Entry 1XIU (X-ray diffraction, 2.50 A resolution); this record covers chains A and E of the 4 polymer chains in the assembly.

Chain A:
Molecule: RXR-like protein
Organism: Biomphalaria glabrata
Notes: fragment: Ligand-binding domain (LBD)
Amino-acid sequence (230 residues; numbered 207 to 436; the number before each row is that of its first residue):
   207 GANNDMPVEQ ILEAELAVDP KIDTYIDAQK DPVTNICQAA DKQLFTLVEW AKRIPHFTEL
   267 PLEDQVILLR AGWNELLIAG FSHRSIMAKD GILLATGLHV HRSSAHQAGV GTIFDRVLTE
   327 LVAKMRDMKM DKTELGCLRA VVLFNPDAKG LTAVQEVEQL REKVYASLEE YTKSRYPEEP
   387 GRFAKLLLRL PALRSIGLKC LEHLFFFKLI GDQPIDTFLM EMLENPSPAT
Not modelled in the structure: 207-209, 431-436

Chain E:
Molecule: Nuclear receptor coactivator 1
Notes: EC 2.3.1.48
UniProt: Q15788 (NCOA1_HUMAN); residue numbers follow UniProt; this construct covers 686-700
Amino-acid sequence (15 residues; row label = number of the first residue in the row):
   686 RHKILHRLLQ EGSPS
Not modelled in the structure: 686, 699-700
Curated features (UniProtKB/Swiss-Prot):
  - motif: L690 to L694 (LXXLL motif 4)
  - modified residue: S698 (Phosphoserine)
  - mutagenesis: L693 to L694 (Slightly affects interactions with steroid receptors. Abolishes interactions with steroid receptors; when associated with A-636; A-637; A-752 and A-753)

How chain A and chain E interact:
Pairs across the interface - 15 pairs, chain A then chain E:
  F251(A) - L693(E)  hydrophobic
  V254(A) - L693(E)  hydrophobic
  K258(A) - L693(E)
  K258(A) - L694(E)
  K258(A) - G697(E)
  F263(A) - L694(E)  hydrophobic
  L268(A) - H691(E)
  L268(A) - L694(E)  hydrophobic
  L268(A) - Q695(E)
  E269(A) - H691(E)  salt bridge
  Q271(A) - L694(E)
  V272(A) - L690(E)  hydrophobic
  V272(A) - H691(E)
  R276(A) - H687(E)  hydrogen bond
  R276(A) - L690(E)
Also at the interface, not in a pair above, chain A (10 interface residues in all): L275
Also at the interface, not in a pair above, chain E (9 interface residues in all): I689, R692

In short:
10 residues of chain A and 9 residues of chain E are in contact, with 1 hydrogen bond and 1 salt bridge. Polar
contacts include E269(A)-H691(E) and R276(A)-H687(E). UniProt lists 2 mutagenesis sites on chain E.
Chain A is RXR-like protein (Biomphalaria glabrata) and chain E is Nuclear receptor coactivator 1; the
structure, Crystal structure of the agonist-bound ligand-binding domain of Biomphalaria glabrata RXR, was
determined by X-ray diffraction.
